PDB entry 9ATK | X-ray diffraction, 2.11 A resolution | chains A and C of the 3 polymer chains in the assembly

Chain A:
Name: Neutrophil elastase
Organism: Homo sapiens
Notes: EC 3.4.21.37
UniProtKB: P08246 (ELNE_HUMAN); residues 29-246 here correspond to UniProt positions 30-247 (UniProt number = residue number + 1)
Chain sequence (218 residues; row label = number of the first residue in the row):
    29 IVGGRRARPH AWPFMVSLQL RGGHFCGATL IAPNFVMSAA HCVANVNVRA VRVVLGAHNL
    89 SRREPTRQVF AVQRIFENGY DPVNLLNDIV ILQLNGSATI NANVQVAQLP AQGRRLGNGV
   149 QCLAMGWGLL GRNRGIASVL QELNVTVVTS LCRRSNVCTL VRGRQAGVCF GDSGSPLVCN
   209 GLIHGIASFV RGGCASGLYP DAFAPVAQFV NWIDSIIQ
Disulfide bonds: C54-C70, C150-C207, C180-C186, C197-C222
Glycans and other covalent adducts: N-acetylglucosamine (NAG) linked to N123; glycan linked to N172
Swiss-Prot annotation at these positions:
  - active site (Charge relay system): H69, D116, S201
  - glycosylation (N-linked (GlcNAc...) asparagine): N87, N123, N172

Chain C:
Name: Extracellular Adherence Protein
Organism: Staphylococcus aureus subsp. aureus Mu50
UniProtKB: Q99QS1 (MAP_STAAM); numbering as in UniProt (aligned over 372-476)
Chain sequence (108 residues; numbered 369 to 476; the number before each row is that of its first residue):
   369 GSTRYVPYTI AVNGTSTPIL SKLKISNKQL ISYKYLNDKV KSVLKSERGI SDLDLKFAKQ
   429 AKYTVYFKNG KKQVVNLKSD IFTPNLFSAK DIKKIDIDVK QYTKSKKK
Not modelled in the structure: 369-370, 469-476
Sequence notes: expression tag (369-371)

How chain A and chain C interact:
Residue-residue contacts (49; chain A residue first):
  R49(A) with S456(C), hydrogen bond; K458(C); D459(C), salt bridge
  G51(A) with L398(C)
  H52(A) with L398(C); L454(C)
  F53(A) with L398(C), hydrophobic; N453(C); L454(C), hydrogen bond (backbone-backbone)
  C54(A) with N453(C)
  H69(A) with T451(C); N453(C)
  A72(A) with K439(C)
  N73(A) with F435(C); N437(C), hydrogen bond (backbone-side chain); K439(C); K440(C); Q441(C), hydrogen bond
  V74(A) with N437(C)
  N75(A) with N437(C)
  L113(A) with T451(C)
  N161(A) with K402(C)
  I164(A) with L454(C), hydrophobic
  C197(A) with P452(C)
  F198(A) with S400(C); K402(C); F450(C), hydrophobic; T451(C); P452(C), hydrophobic; N453(C); L454(C), hydrophobic
  G199(A) with P452(C), hydrogen bond (backbone-backbone); L454(C)
  D200(A) with P452(C), hydrogen bond (backbone-backbone)
  S201(A) with T451(C); P452(C), hydrogen bond (backbone-backbone); N453(C), hydrogen bond (side chain-backbone)
  S216(A) with T451(C); P452(C)
  F217(A) with I449(C), hydrophobic; F450(C); P452(C)
  V218(A) with D448(C); I449(C); F450(C), hydrogen bond (backbone-backbone)
  R219(A) with D448(C); I449(C)
  G220(A) with D448(C), hydrogen bond (backbone-backbone)
  G221(A) with D448(C)
Also at the interface, not in a pair above, chain A (28 interface residues in all): L48, G50, C70, V196
Also at the interface, not in a pair above, chain C (20 interface residues in all): Y401, D406

Summary:
28 residues of chain A and 20 residues of chain C are in contact, with 10 hydrogen bonds and 1 salt bridge.
Polar contacts include R49(A)-D459(C), R49(A)-S456(C) and N73(A)-N437(C). Covalently linked
N-acetylglucosamine: at N123(A). Curated annotation (UniProt) lists 3 active-site residues on chain A.
Here chain A is Neutrophil elastase (Homo sapiens) and chain C is Extracellular Adherence Protein
(Staphylococcus aureus subsp. aureus Mu50). Entry 9ATK (BIFUNCTIONAL INHIBITION OF NEUTROPHIL ELASTASE AND
CATHEPSIN G by Eap4 of S. aureus) was determined by X-ray diffraction together with 9ASS, 9ASX, 9ATU, 8D7I and
8D7K from the same study.
